Entry 7M5M (X-ray diffraction, 3.00 A resolution); this record covers chains A and C of the 3 polymer chains in the assembly.

# Chain A (and C)
Name: Proliferating cell nuclear antigen
Organism: Homo sapiens
Notes: chain C of this document is another copy of the same molecule, construct and numbering; everything in this record applies to it too
UniProtKB: P12004 (PCNA_HUMAN); numbering as in UniProt (aligned over 1-259)
Chain sequence (259 residues; row label = number of the first residue in the row):
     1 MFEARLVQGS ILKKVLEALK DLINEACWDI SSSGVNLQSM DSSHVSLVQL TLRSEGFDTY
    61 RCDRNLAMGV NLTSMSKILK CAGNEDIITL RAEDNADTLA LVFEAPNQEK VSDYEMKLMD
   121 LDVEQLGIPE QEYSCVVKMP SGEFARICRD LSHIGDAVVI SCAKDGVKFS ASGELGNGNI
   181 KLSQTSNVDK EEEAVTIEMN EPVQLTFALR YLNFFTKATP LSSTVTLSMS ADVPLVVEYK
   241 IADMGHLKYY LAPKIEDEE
Not modelled in the structure: 256-259 (chain C: 124, 256-259)
Curated features (UniProtKB/Swiss-Prot):
  - DNA-binding region: R61 to K80
  - modified residue: K14 (N6-acetyllysine), K77 (N6-acetyllysine), K80 (N6-acetyllysine), Y211 (Phosphotyrosine), K248 (N6-acetyllysine)
  - cross-link (Glycyl lysine isopeptide (Lys-Gly)): K164 (interchain with G-Cter in SUMO2), K254 (interchain with G-Cter in SUMO2)
  - natural variant: S228 (S228I: In ATLD2)
  - mutagenesis: K13 (K13R: Inhibits acetylation, recruitment to DNA damage sites, inducible ubiquitination and protein degradation, DNA replication and repair synthesis efficiencies, but homotrimer formation, nuclear ...), K14 (K14R: Inhibits acetylation, recruitment to DNA damage sites, inducible ubiquitination and protein degradation, DNA replication and repair synthesis efficiencies, but homotrimer formation, nuclear ...), K20 (K20R: Inhibits acetylation, recruitment to DNA damage sites, inducible ubiquitination and protein degradation, DNA replication and repair synthesis efficiencies, but homotrimer formation, nuclear ...), M40 (M40A: Complete loss of interaction with UHRF2), S43 to V45 (No effect on POLD3-binding. Impairs binding to ALKBH2), K77 (K77A: Inhibits recruitment to DNA damage sites, but nuclear localization is similar as the wild-type; in association with A-80 ...), K80 (K80A: Inhibits recruitment to DNA damage sites, but nuclear localization is similar as the wild-type; in association with A-77 ...), Q125 to I128 (Strong decrease in POLD3-binding. Impairs binding to ALKBH2), I128 (I128A: Complete loss of interaction with UHRF2), K164 (K164R: Abolishes ubiquitination. No effect on interaction with SHPRH), V188 to K190 (No effect on POLD3-binding. No effect on ALKBH2-binding), Y211 (Y211F: Alters chromatin-associated PCNA stability and its function in DNA replication and repair), 3 further mutagenesis entries in UniProt

# Chain A / chain C interface
Pairs across the interface (27):
  E143(A) - K110(C)  salt bridge
  D150(A) - C81(C)  hydrogen bond
  D150(A) - Y114(C)
  E174(A) - K117(C)
  L175(A) - S74(C)
  L175(A) - E115(C)
  L175(A) - M116(C)
  L175(A) - K117(C)  hydrogen bond (backbone-backbone)
  G176(A) - E115(C)
  N177(A) - D113(C)
  N177(A) - Y114(C)
  N177(A) - E115(C)  hydrogen bond
  G178(A) - D113(C)
  G178(A) - Y114(C)
  N179(A) - V111(C)
  N179(A) - S112(C)
  N179(A) - D113(C)  hydrogen bond (backbone-backbone)
  I180(A) - K110(C)
  I180(A) - V111(C)
  I180(A) - S112(C)
  I180(A) - Y114(C)
  K181(A) - E109(C)
  K181(A) - K110(C)
  K181(A) - V111(C)  hydrogen bond (backbone-backbone)
  L182(A) - E109(C)
  L182(A) - K110(C)
  S183(A) - E109(C)  hydrogen bond (backbone-backbone)
Also at the interface, not in a pair above, chain A (16 interface residues in all): R146, L151, H153, I154
Also at the interface, not in a pair above, chain C (13 interface residues in all): K77, I78

# Overview
16 residues of chain A and 13 residues of chain C are in contact; the contacts include 6 hydrogen bonds and 1
salt bridge. Polar contacts include E143(A)-K110(C), D150(A)-C81(C) and N177(A)-E115(C). UniProt lists 23
mutagenesis sites on chain A.
Both chains are Proliferating cell nuclear antigen (Homo sapiens). Entry 7M5M (PCNA bound to peptide mimetic)
was determined by X-ray diffraction together with 7M5L and 7M5N from the same study.
